PDB entry 3SDK | X-ray diffraction, 2.70 A resolution | chains H and I of the 28 polymer chains in the assembly

Chain H:
Name: Proteasome component PUP1
Organism: Saccharomyces cerevisiae
Notes: EC 3.4.25.1
Reference sequence: P25043 (PSB7_YEAST); the construct lacks a stretch of the UniProt sequence and is renumbered around it, so the offset changes along the chain: 1-91 = UniProt 30-120; 93-105 = UniProt 121-133; 106-187 = UniProt 135-216; 189-223 = UniProt 217-251
Sequence (222 residues; each row starts with the number of its first residue; note: 2 numbers in that range are skipped by the numbering (no residue carries them; nothing is unmodelled there)):
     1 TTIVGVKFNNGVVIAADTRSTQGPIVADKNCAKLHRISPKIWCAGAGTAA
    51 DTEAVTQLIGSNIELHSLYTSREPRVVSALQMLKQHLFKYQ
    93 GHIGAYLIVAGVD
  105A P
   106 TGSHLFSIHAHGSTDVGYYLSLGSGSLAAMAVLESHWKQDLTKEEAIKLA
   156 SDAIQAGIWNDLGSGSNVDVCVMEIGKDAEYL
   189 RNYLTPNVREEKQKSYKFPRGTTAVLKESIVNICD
Metal / ion sites: Mg2+: Ile163, Asp166, Ser169 (shared with 1 residue of chain Z)
Curated features (UniProtKB/Swiss-Prot):
  - active site: Thr1 (Nucleophile)

Chain I:
Name: Proteasome component PUP3
Organism: Saccharomyces cerevisiae
Notes: EC 3.4.25.1
Reference sequence: P25451 (PSB3_YEAST); the construct lacks a stretch of the UniProt sequence and is renumbered around it, so the offset changes along the chain: -8 to -1 = UniProt 2-9; 1-36 = UniProt 10-45; 38-105 = UniProt 46-113; 106-122 = UniProt 117-133; 2 more segments
Sequence (204 residues; numbered -8 to 194 plus 4 insertion-coded residues; 3 numbers in that range are skipped by the numbering (no residue carries them; nothing is unmodelled there); the number before each row is that of its first residue; a row labelled like 105A-105C holds insertion residues (105A, then the next letters in order); numbers below 1 keep their minus sign (Ser-8 is residue -8)):
    -8 SDPSSING
     1 GIVVAMTGKDCVAIACDLRLGSQSLGVSNKFEKIFH
    38 YGHVFLGITGLATDVTTLNEMFRYKTNLYKLKEERAIEPETFTQLVSSSL
    88 YERRFGPYFVGPVVAGIN
105A-105C SKS
   106 GKPFIAGFDLIGCIDEA
  122A K
   123 DFIVSGTASDQLFGMCESLYEPNLEPEDLFETISQALLNAADRDALSGWG
   173 AVVYIIK
   181 KDEVVKRYLKMRQD
Metal / ion sites: Mg2+ site 1: Gly128, Ser131; Mg2+ site 2: Ala163, Asp166, Ser169
Curated features (UniProtKB/Swiss-Prot):
  - modified residue: Ser22 (Phosphoserine)
  - cross-link: Lys62 (Glycyl lysine isopeptide (Lys-Gly) (interchain with G-Cter in ubiquitin))

Interface between chain H and chain I:
Pairs across the interface (61; chain H residue first):
  Gln22(H) - Phe135(I)
  Ile25(H) - Asp132(I)
  Ile25(H) - Phe135(I)  hydrophobic
  Val26(H) - Phe135(I)
  Ala27(H) - Asp120(I)
  Ala27(H) - Phe135(I)  hydrophobic
  Asp28(H) - Asp120(I)
  Asp28(H) - Glu121(I)
  Lys29(H) - Glu139(I)  salt bridge
  Thr48(H) - Arg91(I)
  Thr48(H) - Ile116(I)
  Ala49(H) - Cys118(I)  hydrophobic
  Ala50(H) - Tyr88(I)
  Ala50(H) - Ile116(I)  hydrophobic
  Ala50(H) - Cys118(I)
  Asp51(H) - Tyr88(I)  hydrogen bond
  Asp51(H) - Arg91(I)  salt bridge
  Ala54(H) - Tyr88(I)
  Tyr90(H) - Phe92(I)  hydrophobic
  His94(H) - Arg91(I)  hydrogen bond (backbone-side chain)
  His94(H) - Phe92(I)
  Arg197(H) - Glu139(I)  salt bridge
  Lys200(H) - Ser140(I)  hydrogen bond (side chain-backbone)
  Lys200(H) - Tyr142(I)
  Ser203(H) - Glu143(I)  hydrogen bond
  Tyr204(H) - Ser140(I)
  Tyr204(H) - Leu141(I)  hydrophobic
  Lys205(H) - Glu143(I)
  Lys205(H) - Asp150(I)  salt bridge
  Phe206(H) - Leu141(I)  hydrophobic
  Phe206(H) - Glu153(I)
  Phe206(H) - Gln157(I)
  Arg208(H) - Glu149(I)  salt bridge
  Arg208(H) - Asp150(I)  salt bridge
  Arg208(H) - Glu153(I)
  Gly209(H) - Glu153(I)  hydrogen bond (backbone-side chain)
  Thr210(H) - Glu153(I)  hydrogen bond (backbone-side chain)
  Thr211(H) - Glu153(I)  hydrogen bond
  Thr211(H) - Ser156(I)
  Thr211(H) - Gln157(I)  hydrogen bond
  Thr211(H) - Leu189(I)
  Ala212(H) - Leu189(I)
  Ala212(H) - Lys190(I)  hydrogen bond (backbone-backbone)
  Val213(H) - Phe152(I)  hydrophobic
  Val213(H) - Tyr188(I)
  Leu214(H) - Tyr188(I)  hydrogen bond (backbone-backbone)
  Leu214(H) - Leu189(I)
  Leu214(H) - Lys190(I)
  Lys215(H) - Arg187(I)
  Lys215(H) - Tyr188(I)  hydrogen bond (backbone-backbone)
  Glu216(H) - Lys186(I)
  Glu216(H) - Arg187(I)  salt bridge
  Ser217(H) - Val185(I)
  Ser217(H) - Lys186(I)  hydrogen bond (backbone-backbone)
  Ile218(H) - Val184(I)
  Val219(H) - Val184(I)  hydrogen bond (backbone-backbone)
  Val219(H) - Lys186(I)
  Asn220(H) - His36(I)
  Ile221(H) - Gly39(I)
  Ile221(H) - Val184(I)  hydrophobic
  Asp223(H) - Lys67(I)  salt bridge
Other interface residues (no listed pair), chain H (36 interface residues in all): Ile95, Pro207
Other interface residues (no listed pair), chain I (37 interface residues in all): His40, Asp114, Ala122, Glu147, Thr154, Leu160, Tyr176

Overview:
36 residues of chain H and 37 residues of chain I are in contact, with 13 hydrogen bonds and 8 salt bridges.
Among the polar pairs are Lys29(H)-Glu139(I), Asp51(H)-Arg91(I) and Arg197(H)-Glu139(I). Ile163(H), Asp166(H)
and Ser169(H) coordinate Mg2+. UniProt lists active-site residue Thr1(H) on chain H.
Here chain H is Proteasome component PUP1 and chain I is Proteasome component PUP3, both from Saccharomyces
cerevisiae. Entry 3SDK (Structure of yeast 20S open-gate proteasome with Compound 34) was determined by X-ray
diffraction (same publication as 3SDI, 3OEU and 3OEV).
